Entry 9LRB (electron microscopy, 2.77 A resolution); this record covers chains A and N of the 5 polymer chains in the assembly.

== Chain A ==
Name: Guanine nucleotide-binding protein G(s) subunit alpha isoforms short
From: Homo sapiens
Notes: EC 3.6.5.-
UniProtKB: P63092 (GNAS2_HUMAN); aligned in 2 segments with insertions or deletions, so no single offset holds: 5-195 ~ UniProt 5-64; 204-384 ~ UniProt 204-394
Chain sequence (249 residues; numbered 5 to 384; 131 numbers in that range are skipped by the numbering (no residue carries them; nothing is unmodelled there); the number before each row is that of its first residue):
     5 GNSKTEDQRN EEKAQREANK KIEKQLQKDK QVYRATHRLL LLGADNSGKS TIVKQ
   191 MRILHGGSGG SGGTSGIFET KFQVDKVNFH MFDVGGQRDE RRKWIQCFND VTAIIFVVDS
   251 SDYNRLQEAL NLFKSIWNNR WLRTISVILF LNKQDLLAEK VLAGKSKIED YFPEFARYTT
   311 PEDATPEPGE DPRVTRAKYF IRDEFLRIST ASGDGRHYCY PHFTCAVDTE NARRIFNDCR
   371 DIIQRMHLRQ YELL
Unresolved in the structure: 5-8, 191-204
Sequence notes: conflict Asp49 (Gly in P63092), Asn50 (Glu in P63092), Asp249 (Ala in P63092), Asp252 (Ser in P63092), Ala362 (Ile372 in P63092), Ile365 (Val375 in P63092); linker (196-203)

== Chain N ==
Name: nanobody 35
Notes: antibody fragment or engineered binder
Chain sequence (137 residues; row label = number of the first residue in the row; numbers below 1 keep their minus sign (Met-1 is residue -1)):
    -1 MGQVQLQESG GGLVQPGGSL RLSCAASGFT FSNYKMNWVR QAPGKGLEWV SDISQSGASI
    59 SYTGSVKGRF TISRDNAKNT LYLQMNSLKP EDTAVYYCAR CPAPFTRDCF DVTSTTYAYR
   119 GQGTQVTVSS LHHHHHH
Unresolved in the structure: -1 to 0, 129-135
Cystine bridges: Cys22-Cys96, Cys99-Cys107

== How chain A and chain N interact ==
Pairs across the interface - 24 pairs, chain A then chain N:
  Asp229(A) - Ser112(N)
  Asp229(A) - Thr113(N)  hydrogen bond (side chain-backbone)
  Glu230(A) - Asp109(N)
  Glu230(A) - Ser112(N)
  Glu230(A) - Thr114(N)
  Glu230(A) - Tyr115(N)
  Arg231(A) - Phe108(N)
  Arg232(A) - Pro100(N)
  Arg232(A) - Phe108(N)
  Arg232(A) - Asp109(N)
  Arg232(A) - Tyr115(N)
  Gln257(A) - Trp47(N)
  Asn261(A) - Trp47(N)
  Leu262(A) - Phe108(N)  hydrophobic
  Ser265(A) - Asp106(N)
  Ser265(A) - Cys107(N)
  Ser265(A) - Phe108(N)
  Ile266(A) - Phe108(N)
  Asn268(A) - Arg105(N)
  Asn268(A) - Asp106(N)
  Asn269(A) - Asp106(N)  hydrogen bond
  Tyr301(A) - Gly62(N)
  Tyr301(A) - Ser63(N)
  Pro303(A) - Gly62(N)
Interface residues without a listed pair, chain A (16 interface residues in all): Ile235, Arg270, Asp300
Interface residues without a listed pair, chain N (15 interface residues in all): Thr61, Tyr117

== Summary ==
16 residues of chain A and 15 residues of chain N are in contact; the contacts include 2 hydrogen bonds. Polar
contacts include Asp229(A)-Thr113(N) and Asn269(A)-Asp106(N).
Chain A is Guanine nucleotide-binding protein G(s) subunit alpha isoforms short (Homo sapiens) and chain N is
nanobody 35; the structure, Cryo-EM structure of the histamine H1 receptor-Gs protein complex, was determined
by electron microscopy, deposited together with 9LRC, 9LRD and 9LRE.
